8TY1 - chains A and B of the 3 polymer chains in the assembly; structure by electron microscopy, 3.46 A resolution.

Chain A:
Name: Coagulation factor VIII
Organism: Sus scrofa
UniProt: chimeric construct of P12263, P00451: residues -18 to 372 from P12263 (FA8_PIG) positions 1-391 (UniProt number = residue number + 19); residues 373-1636 from P00451 positions 392-771 (offset varies); residues 1637-2019 from P12263 (FA8_PIG) positions 1438-1820 (UniProt number = residue number - 199); residues 2020-2332 from P00451 positions 2039-2351 (UniProt number = residue number + 19)
Amino-acid sequence (1467 residues; numbered -18 to 2332; 884 numbers in that range are skipped by the numbering (no residue carries them; nothing is unmodelled there); the number before each row is that of its first residue; numbers below 1 keep their minus sign (Met-18 is residue -18)):
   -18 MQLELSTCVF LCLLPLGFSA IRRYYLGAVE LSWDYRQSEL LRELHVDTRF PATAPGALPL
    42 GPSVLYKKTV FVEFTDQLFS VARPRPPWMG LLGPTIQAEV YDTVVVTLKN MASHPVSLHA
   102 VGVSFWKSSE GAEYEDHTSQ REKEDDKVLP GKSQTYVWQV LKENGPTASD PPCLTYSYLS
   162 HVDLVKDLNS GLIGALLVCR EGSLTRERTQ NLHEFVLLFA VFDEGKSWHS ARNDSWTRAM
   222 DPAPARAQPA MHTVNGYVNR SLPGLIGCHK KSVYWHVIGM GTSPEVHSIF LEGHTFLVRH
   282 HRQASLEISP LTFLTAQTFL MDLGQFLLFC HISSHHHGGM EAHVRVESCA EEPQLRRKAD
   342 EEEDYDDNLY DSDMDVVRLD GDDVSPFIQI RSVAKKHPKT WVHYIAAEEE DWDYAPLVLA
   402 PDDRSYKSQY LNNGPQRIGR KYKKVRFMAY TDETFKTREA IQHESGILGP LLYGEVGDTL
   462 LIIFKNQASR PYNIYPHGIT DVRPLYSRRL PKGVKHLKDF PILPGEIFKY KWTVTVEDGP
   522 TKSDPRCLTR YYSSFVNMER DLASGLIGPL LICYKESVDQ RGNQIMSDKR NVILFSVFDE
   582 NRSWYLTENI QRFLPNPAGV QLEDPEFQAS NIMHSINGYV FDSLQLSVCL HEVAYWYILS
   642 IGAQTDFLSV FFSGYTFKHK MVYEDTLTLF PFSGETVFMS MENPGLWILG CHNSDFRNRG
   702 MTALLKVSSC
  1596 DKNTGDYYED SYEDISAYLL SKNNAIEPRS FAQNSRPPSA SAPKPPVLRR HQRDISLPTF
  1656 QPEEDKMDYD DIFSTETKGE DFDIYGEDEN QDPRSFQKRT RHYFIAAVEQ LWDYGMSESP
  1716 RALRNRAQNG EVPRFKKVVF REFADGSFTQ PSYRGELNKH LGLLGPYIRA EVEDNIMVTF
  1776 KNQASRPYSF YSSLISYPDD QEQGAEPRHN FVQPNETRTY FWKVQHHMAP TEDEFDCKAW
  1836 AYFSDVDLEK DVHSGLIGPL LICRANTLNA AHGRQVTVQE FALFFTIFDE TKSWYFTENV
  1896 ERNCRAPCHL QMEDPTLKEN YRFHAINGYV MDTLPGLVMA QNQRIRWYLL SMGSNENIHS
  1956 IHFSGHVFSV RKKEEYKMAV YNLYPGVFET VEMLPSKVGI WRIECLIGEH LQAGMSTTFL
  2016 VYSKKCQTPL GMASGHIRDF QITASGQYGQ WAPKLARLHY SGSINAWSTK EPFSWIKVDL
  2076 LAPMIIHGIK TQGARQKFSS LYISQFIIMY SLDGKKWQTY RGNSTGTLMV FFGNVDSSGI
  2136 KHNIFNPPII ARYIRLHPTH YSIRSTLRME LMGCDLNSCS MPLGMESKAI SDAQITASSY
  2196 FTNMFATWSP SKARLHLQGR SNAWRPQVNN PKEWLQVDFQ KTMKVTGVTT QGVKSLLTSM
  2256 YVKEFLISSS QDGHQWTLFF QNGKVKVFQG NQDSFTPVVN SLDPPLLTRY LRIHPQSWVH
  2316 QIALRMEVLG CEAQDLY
Disordered / not traced: -18 to 0, 27-46, 213-227, 333-376, 558-567, 1596-1692, 1715-1726, 1900-1910, 2330-2332
Construct notes: conflict Ala1627 (Ser762 in P00451), Pro1632 (His767 in P00451), Ala1635 (Thr770 in P00451), Ser1636 (Arg771 in P00451)
UniProt features mapped onto this chain:
  - site: Arg372 (Cleavage), Arg1624, Ser1625 (Cleavage), Arg1648, Asp1649 (Cleavage (activation)), Arg1689, Ser1690 (Cleavage)
  - glycosylation (N-linked (GlcNAc...) asparagine): Asn214, Asn240, Asn582, Asn1810, Asn2118
  - modified residue (Sulfotyrosine): Tyr1602, Tyr1603, Tyr1607
Cystine bridges: Cys154-Cys180, Cys249-Cys330, Cys528-Cys554, Cys630-Cys711, Cys1832-Cys1858, Cys2021-Cys2169, Cys2174-Cys2326
Covalent attachments: N-acetylglucosamine (NAG) linked to Asn240, Asn1810

Chain B:
Name: NB2E9 light chain
Organism: Homo sapiens
Amino-acid sequence (216 residues; numbered 1 to 216; the number before each row is that of its first residue):
     1 EIVLTQFPGT LSLSPGERAT LSCRASQSVA SAYLAWYQQK PGQAPRLLIY GASSRATDIP
    61 HRFSGSGSGT DFTLTISRLE PEDFAVYYCQ QYGTSALLTF GGGTKVEIKR TVAAPSVFIF
   121 PPSDEQLKSG TASVVCLLNN FYPREAKVQW KVDNALQSGN SQESVTEQDS KDSTYSLSST
   181 LTLSKADYEK HKVYACEVTH QGLSSPVTKS FNRGEC
Disordered / not traced: 1, 203-210, 214-216
Cystine bridges: Cys23-Cys89, Cys136-Cys196

Interface between chain A and chain B:
Pairs across the interface (9; chain A residue first):
  Gly2041(A) - Ser28(B)
  Tyr2043(A) - Gln27(B)
  Lys2065(A) - Ser95(B)
  Glu2066(A) - Gln91(B)  hydrogen bond
  Glu2066(A) - Thr94(B)  hydrogen bond
  Glu2066(A) - Ser95(B)  hydrogen bond (side chain-backbone)
  Pro2067(A) - Thr94(B)
  Pro2067(A) - Ser95(B)
  Phe2068(A) - Tyr33(B)  hydrogen bond (backbone-side chain)
Interface residues without a listed pair, chain A (8 interface residues in all): Ser2040, Ser2069
Interface residues without a listed pair, chain B (8 interface residues in all): Ala30, Ala96

In short:
The chain A/chain B interface involves 8 residues from each chain, with 4 hydrogen bonds. Among the polar
pairs are Glu2066(A)-Gln91(B), Glu2066(A)-Thr94(B) and Glu2066(A)-Ser95(B). N-acetylglucosamine is covalently
linked to Asn240(A) and Asn1810(A).
Chain A is Coagulation factor VIII (Sus scrofa) and chain B is NB2E9 light chain (Homo sapiens); the
structure, Cryo-EM structure of coagulation factor VIII bound to NB2E9, was determined by electron microscopy.
